Entry 8ZR6 (X-ray diffraction, 2.55 A resolution); this record covers chain A.

== Chain A ==
Protein: Strigolactones hydrolase CXE15
Source organism: Arabidopsis thaliana
Notes: EC 3.1.1.-
UniProtKB: Q9FG13 (CXE15_ARATH); residues 9-329 here = UniProt positions 9-329
Sequence (321 residues; numbered 9 to 329; the number before each row is that of its first residue):
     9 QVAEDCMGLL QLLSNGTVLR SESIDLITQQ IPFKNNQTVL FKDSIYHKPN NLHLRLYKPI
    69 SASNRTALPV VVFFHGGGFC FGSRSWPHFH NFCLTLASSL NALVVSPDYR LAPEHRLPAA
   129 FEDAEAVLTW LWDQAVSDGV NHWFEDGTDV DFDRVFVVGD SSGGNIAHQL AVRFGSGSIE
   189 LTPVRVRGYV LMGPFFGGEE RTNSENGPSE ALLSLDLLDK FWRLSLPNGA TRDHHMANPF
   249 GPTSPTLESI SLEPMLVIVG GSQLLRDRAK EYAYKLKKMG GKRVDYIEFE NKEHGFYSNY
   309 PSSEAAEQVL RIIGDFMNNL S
Sequence notes: engineered mutation Gln271 (Glu in Q9FG13)
Disulfides: Cys14 forms a disulfide with the same residue of a neighbouring copy of this chain
Curated features (UniProtKB/Swiss-Prot):
  - motif: His83 to Gly85 (Involved in the stabilization of the negatively charged intermediate by the formation of the oxyanion hole)
  - active site: Ser169 (Nucleophile), His302
  - binding site ((-)-2'-epi-GR24): Gly85, Gly86, Ser169, Ser170
  - mutagenesis: Ser169 (S169A: Abolishes the hydrolysis of the synthetic pro-fluorescent probe Yoshimulactone Green (YLG), commonly used for the measurement of SL hydrolysis)

== In short ==
Curated annotation (UniProt) lists active-site residues Ser169 and His302, 4 (-)-2'-epi-GR24-binding residues
and one mutagenesis site.
Chain A is Strigolactones hydrolase CXE15 (Arabidopsis thaliana); the structure, Arabidopsis Carboxyl esterase
CXE15 E271Q mutant, was determined by X-ray diffraction together with 8ZRF, 8ZRG and 8ZRO from the same study.
